1NFQ - chains A and B of the 4 polymer chains in the assembly; structure by X-ray diffraction, 2.40 A resolution.

Chain A (and B):
Protein: Putative oxidoreductase Rv2002
From: Mycobacterium tuberculosis
Notes: EC 1.1.1.53; chain B of this document is another copy of the same molecule, construct and numbering; everything in this record applies to it too
UniProt: P69167 (HSD_MYCTU); residue numbers follow UniProt; this construct covers 1-260
Chain sequence (260 residues; numbered 1 to 260; the number before each row is that of its first residue):
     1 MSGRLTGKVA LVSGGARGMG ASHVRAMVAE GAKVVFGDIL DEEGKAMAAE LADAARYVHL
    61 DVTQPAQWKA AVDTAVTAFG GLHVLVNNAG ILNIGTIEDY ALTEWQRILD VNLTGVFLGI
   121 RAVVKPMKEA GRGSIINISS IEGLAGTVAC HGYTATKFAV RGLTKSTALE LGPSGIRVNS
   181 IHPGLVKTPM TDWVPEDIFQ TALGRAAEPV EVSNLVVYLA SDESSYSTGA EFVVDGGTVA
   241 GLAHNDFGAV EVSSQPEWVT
Not modelled in the structure: 1, 246-260
Sequence notes: engineered mutation T6 (Ile in P69167), M47 (Val in P69167), K69 (Thr in P69167)
Residues lining bound ligands:
  - Androsterone (AOI): L92, I94, E142, T147, V148, A149, C150, Y153, L185, M190, T191, W193, V194, I198, F199
  - NADH (NAI; 1,4-dihydronicotinamide adenine dinucleotide): G14, A16, R17, G18, M19, G20, D38, I39, L40, L60, D61, V62, T63, N88, A89, G90, I91, R107, V111, I138, S139, S140, Y153, K157, P183, G184, L185, V186, T188, P189, M190, T191
Reported in the primary citation:
  - binding site for NADH: R17, D38
  - specificity-determining residues: D38
  - binding site for Androsterone: L92 to I94, E142, T147 to C150, Y153, W193 to F199
  - catalytic residues: S140, Y153, K157
  - mutagenesis - S140A, Y153F: abolished catalytic activity on oxidation of androsterone
  - mutagenesis - S140A, Y153F: abolished catalytic activity
  - contacts within the chain: G3-T6 (hydrogen bond), A21-M47 (hydrophobic contact), V24-M47 (hydrophobic contact), F36-M47 (hydrophobic contact), M47-L51 (hydrophobic contact), S140-E142 (hydrogen bond)
  - mutagenesis - E142A: increased catalytic activity on basic pH
  - conformationally variable residues (loop rearrangement): A52, D53, E98, D99, W193
  - self-association interface (contacts with another copy of this molecule): A145 to T147, D197 to Q200, A202 to A240, G241 to N245
  - mutagenesis - I6T/V47M/T69K, I6T/V47M, I6T/T69K, V47M/T69K: increased expression
  - mutagenesis - I6T, V47M, T69K: unchanged expression

Chain A / chain B interface:
Pairs across the interface (56; chain A residue first):
  R4(A) with R4(B); E223(B), salt bridge
  K165(A) with A240(B)
  A168(A) with A202(B)
  L169(A) with A202(B), hydrophobic; G237(B); G241(B)
  G172(A) with A202(B)
  P173(A) with A202(B)
  A202(A) with A168(B); L169(B), hydrophobic; G172(B); P173(B)
  L203(A) with S225(B); Y226(B), hydrophobic
  R205(A) with Y226(B), hydrogen bond (backbone-side chain)
  A206(A) with Y226(B)
  A207(A) with Y226(B), hydrophobic
  E211(A) with S225(B), hydrogen bond; Y226(B)
  N214(A) with Y218(B); E223(B), hydrogen bond (side chain-backbone)
  L215(A) with Y218(B)
  Y218(A) with N214(B); L215(B); Y218(B), hydrophobic
  E223(A) with R4(B), salt bridge; N214(B), hydrogen bond (backbone-side chain)
  S225(A) with L203(B); E211(B), hydrogen bond
  Y226(A) with L203(B), hydrophobic; R205(B), hydrogen bond (side chain-backbone); A206(B); A207(B), hydrophobic; E211(B); V234(B); D235(B); G236(B), hydrogen bond (backbone-backbone)
  S227(A) with V233(B), hydrogen bond (side chain-backbone); V234(B)
  T228(A) with G236(B); G237(B)
  G229(A) with A240(B)
  E231(A) with E231(B)
  F232(A) with F232(B), hydrophobic
  V233(A) with S227(B), hydrogen bond (backbone-side chain)
  V234(A) with Y226(B); S227(B)
  D235(A) with Y226(B)
  G236(A) with Y226(B), hydrogen bond (backbone-backbone); T228(B)
  G237(A) with L169(B); T228(B)
  A240(A) with K165(B); G229(B)
  G241(A) with L169(B)
Other interface residues (no listed pair), chain A (33 interface residues in all): L185, T201, A230
Other interface residues (no listed pair), chain B (33 interface residues in all): L185, T201, A230

Summary:
Chain A and chain B each contribute 33 residues to their interface; the contacts include 10 hydrogen bonds and
2 salt bridges. Polar contacts include R4(A)-E223(B), R205(A)-Y226(B) and E211(A)-S225(B). From the paper:
catalytic residues S140(A), Y153(A) and K157(A); I6T/V47M/T69K, I6T/V47M and I6T/T69K of chain A, among
others, increase expression; 10 substitutions were tested in all.
Both chains are Putative oxidoreductase Rv2002 (Mycobacterium tuberculosis). Entry 1NFQ (Rv2002 gene product
from Mycobacterium tuberculosis) was determined by X-ray diffraction, deposited together with 1NFF and 1NFR.
